PDB entry 1FNT | X-ray diffraction, 3.20 A resolution | chains M and W of the 42 polymer chains in the assembly

== Chain M ==
Molecule: Proteasome component C5
Organism: Saccharomyces cerevisiae
Notes: EC 3.4.99.46
Reference sequence: P23724 (PSB1_YEAST); residues -9 to 212 here correspond to UniProt positions 20-241 (UniProt number = residue number + 29)
Chain sequence (222 residues; numbered -9 to 213; 1 number in that range is skipped by the numbering (no residue carries it; nothing is unmodelled there); the number before each row is that of its first residue; numbers below 1 keep their minus sign (Gln-9 is residue -9)):
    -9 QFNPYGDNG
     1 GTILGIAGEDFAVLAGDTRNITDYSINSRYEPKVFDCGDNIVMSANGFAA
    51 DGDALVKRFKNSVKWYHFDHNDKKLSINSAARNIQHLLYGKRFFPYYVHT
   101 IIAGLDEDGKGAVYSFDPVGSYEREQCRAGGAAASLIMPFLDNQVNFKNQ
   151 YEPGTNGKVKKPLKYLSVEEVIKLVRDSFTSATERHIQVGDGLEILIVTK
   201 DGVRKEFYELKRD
Metal / ion sites: Mg2+ site 1: Ser76, Ser79 (shared with 1 residue of chain E); Mg2+ site 2: Asp213 (shared with Ile163(W), Asp166(W) of chain W)

== Chain W ==
Molecule: Proteasome component PUP1
Organism: Saccharomyces cerevisiae
Notes: EC 3.4.99.46
Reference sequence: P25043 (PSB7_YEAST); residues 1-232 here correspond to UniProt positions 30-261 (UniProt number = residue number + 29)
Chain sequence (232 residues; each row starts with the number of its first residue):
     1 TTIVGVKFNNGVVIAADTRSTQGPIVADKNCAKLHRISPKIWCAGAGTAA
    51 DTEAVTQLIGSNIELHSLYTSREPRVVSALQMLKQHLFKYQGHIGAYLIV
   101 AGVDPTGSHLFSIHAHGSTDVGYYLSLGSGSLAAMAVLESHWKQDLTKEE
   151 AIKLASDAIQAGIWNDLGSGSNVDVCVMEIGKDAEYLRNYLTPNVREEKQ
   201 KSYKFPRGTTAVLKESIVNICDIQEEQVDITA
Unresolved in the structure: 223-232
Metal / ion sites: Mg2+: Ile163, Asp166 (shared with Asp213(M) of chain M)
Curated features (UniProtKB/Swiss-Prot):
  - active site: Thr1 (Nucleophile)

== How chain M and chain W interact ==
Residue-residue contacts (48):
  Asp23(M) - Leu167(W)
  Tyr24(M) - Asp166(W)
  Tyr24(M) - Leu167(W)  hydrogen bond (backbone-backbone)
  Tyr24(M) - Gly168(W)
  Ser25(M) - Leu167(W)
  Arg29(M) - Trp164(W)  hydrogen bond (side chain-backbone)
  Phe140(M) - Tyr203(W)
  Asn143(M) - Phe205(W)
  Gln144(M) - Tyr203(W)
  Gln150(M) - Phe205(W)
  Gln150(M) - Thr209(W)
  Tyr151(M) - Thr209(W)  hydrogen bond (backbone-backbone)
  Pro153(M) - Arg207(W)
  Pro153(M) - Gly208(W)
  Glu170(M) - Lys201(W)
  Lys173(M) - Gln200(W)
  Lys173(M) - Lys201(W)
  Leu174(M) - Lys201(W)
  Leu174(M) - Tyr203(W)
  Arg176(M) - Glu197(W)  salt bridge
  Arg176(M) - Gln200(W)
  Asp177(M) - Arg196(W)
  Asp177(M) - Lys199(W)
  Asp177(M) - Gln200(W)  hydrogen bond (side chain-backbone)
  Asp177(M) - Lys201(W)
  Asp177(M) - Tyr203(W)  hydrogen bond
  Thr180(M) - Arg196(W)  hydrogen bond
  Ser181(M) - Arg196(W)  hydrogen bond
  Glu184(M) - Val26(W)
  Glu184(M) - Lys29(W)  salt bridge
  Glu184(M) - Arg196(W)
  Arg185(M) - Ile25(W)
  Arg185(M) - Val26(W)  hydrogen bond (side chain-backbone)
  Arg185(M) - Ala27(W)  hydrogen bond (side chain-backbone)
  Arg185(M) - Lys29(W)
  His186(M) - Pro24(W)
  Ile187(M) - Gly23(W)
  Ile187(M) - Pro24(W)  hydrogen bond (backbone-backbone)
  Ile187(M) - Val26(W)  hydrophobic
  Ile187(M) - Leu167(W)
  Gln188(M) - Pro24(W)
  Lys211(M) - Asn194(W)
  Lys211(M) - Val195(W)
  Arg212(M) - Trp164(W)
  Asp213(M) - Arg19(W)  salt bridge
  Asp213(M) - Ile163(W)
  Asp213(M) - Ser169(W)
  Asp213(M) - Asn194(W)
Other interface residues (no listed pair), chain M (30 interface residues in all): Ile21, Ile26, Asn149, Asn156, Gly157
Other interface residues (no listed pair), chain W (29 interface residues in all): Asp28, Asn165, Gly170, Ala211

== Summary ==
Chain M and chain W form an interface of 30 and 29 residues respectively, with 10 hydrogen bonds and 3 salt
bridges. Polar pairs include Arg176(M)-Glu197(W), Glu184(M)-Lys29(W) and Asp213(M)-Arg19(W). Curated
annotation (UniProt) lists active-site residue Thr1(W) on chain W.
Here chain M is Proteasome component C5 and chain W is Proteasome component PUP1, both from Saccharomyces
cerevisiae. Entry 1FNT (Crystal structure of the 20S proteasome from yeast in complex with the proteasome
activator PA26 from ...) was determined by X-ray diffraction.
